PDB entry 8Q36 | X-ray diffraction, 2.60 A resolution | chains EEE and III of the 11 polymer chains in the assembly

== Chain EEE ==
Name: Histone H3.1
Source organism: Homo sapiens
Reference sequence: P68431 (H31_HUMAN); residues 38-135 here correspond to UniProt positions 39-136 (UniProt number = residue number + 1)
Amino-acid sequence (98 residues; each row starts with the number of its first residue):
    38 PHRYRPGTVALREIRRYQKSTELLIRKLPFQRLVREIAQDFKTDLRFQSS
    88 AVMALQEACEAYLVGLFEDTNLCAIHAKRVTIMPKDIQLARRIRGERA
Ion coordination: Mg2+: Asp77 (shared with 1 residue of chain DDD)

== Chain III ==
Molecule: 145-nt DNA strand
Source organism: Homo sapiens
Sequence (145 nucleotides; each row starts with the number of its first residue; numbers below 1 keep their minus sign (DA-72 is residue -72)):
   -72 ATCAATATCCACCTGCAGATACTACCAAAAGTGTATTTGGAAACTGCTCC
   -22 ATCAAAAGGCATGTTCAGCTGAATCAGCTGAACATGCCTTTTGATGGAGC
    28 AGTTTCCAAATACACTTTTGGTAGTATCTGCAGGTGGATATTGAT

== Interface between chain EEE and chain III ==
Residue-residue contacts (27):
  His39(EEE) - DA-68(III)  base contact
  His39(EEE) - DT-67(III)  sugar contact
  Arg40(EEE) - DA9(III)  hydrogen bond to the base
  Arg40(EEE) - DC10(III)  hydrogen bond to the sugar
  Tyr41(EEE) - DT-67(III)  hydrogen bond to the sugar
  Tyr41(EEE) - DA-66(III)  sugar contact
  Tyr41(EEE) - DA9(III)  sugar contact
  Tyr41(EEE) - DC10(III)  hydrogen bond to the phosphate
  Arg42(EEE) - DA9(III)  phosphate contact
  Pro43(EEE) - DA8(III)  phosphate contact
  Pro43(EEE) - DA9(III)  phosphate contact
  Gly44(EEE) - DA8(III)  hydrogen bond to the phosphate
  Gly44(EEE) - DA9(III)  hydrogen bond to the phosphate
  Thr45(EEE) - DA9(III)  hydrogen bond to the phosphate
  Val46(EEE) - DA9(III)  hydrogen bond to the phosphate
  Val46(EEE) - DC10(III)  phosphate contact
  Ala47(EEE) - DA9(III)  hydrogen bond to the phosphate
  Arg49(EEE) - DA-66(III)  sugar contact
  Arg49(EEE) - DT-65(III)  phosphate contact
  Arg63(EEE) - DT17(III)  phosphate contact
  Arg63(EEE) - DT18(III)  salt bridge to the phosphate
  Lys64(EEE) - DT18(III)  hydrogen bond to the phosphate
  Leu65(EEE) - DT17(III)  phosphate contact
  Leu65(EEE) - DT18(III)  hydrogen bond to the phosphate
  Pro66(EEE) - DT17(III)  phosphate contact
  Arg69(EEE) - DT17(III)  salt bridge to the phosphate
  Arg83(EEE) - DC27(III)  sugar contact
Other interface residues (no listed pair), chain EEE (19 interface residues in all): Lys56, Lys115, Thr118
Other interface residues (no listed pair), chain III (14 interface residues in all): DC-64, DG-2, DG7, DG26

== In short ==
19 residues of chain EEE face 14 of chain III across their interface, with 11 hydrogen bonds and 2 salt
bridges. Among the polar pairs are Arg40(EEE)-DA9(III), Arg40(EEE)-DC10(III) and Tyr41(EEE)-DT-67(III).
Here chain EEE is Histone H3.1 and chain III is a 145-nt DNA strand, both from Homo sapiens. Entry 8Q36
(Structure of Nucleosome Core with a Bound Metallopeptide Conjugate (Foamy Virus GAG Peptide-Au[I] Compound))
was determined by X-ray diffraction (same publication as 8Q3E, 8Q3M and 8Q3X).
